9F8A - chain A; structure by X-ray diffraction, 1.56 A resolution.

Chain A:
Name: Monoglyceride lipase
Source organism: Homo sapiens
Notes: EC 3.1.1.23
UniProtKB: Q99685 (MGLL_HUMAN); residue numbers follow UniProt; this construct covers 1-303
Sequence (323 residues; each row starts with the number of its first residue; numbers below 1 keep their minus sign (Met-19 is residue -19)):
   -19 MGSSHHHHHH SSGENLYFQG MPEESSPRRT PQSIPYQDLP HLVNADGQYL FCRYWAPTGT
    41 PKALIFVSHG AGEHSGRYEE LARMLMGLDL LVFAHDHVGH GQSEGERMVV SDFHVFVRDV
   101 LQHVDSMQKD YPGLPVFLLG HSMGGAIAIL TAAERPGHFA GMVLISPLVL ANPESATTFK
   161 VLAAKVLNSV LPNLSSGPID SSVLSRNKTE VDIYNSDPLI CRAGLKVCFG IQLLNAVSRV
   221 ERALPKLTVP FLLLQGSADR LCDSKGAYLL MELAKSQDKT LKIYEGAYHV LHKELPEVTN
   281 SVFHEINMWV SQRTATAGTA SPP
Not modelled in the structure: -19 to 0, 296-303
Sequence notes: initiating methionine (-19); expression tag (-18 to 0); engineered mutation Ala36 (Lys in Q99685), Ser169 (Leu in Q99685), Ser176 (Leu in Q99685)
Metal / ion sites: Na+: Ser106, Asp110
Residues lining bound ligands: A1IA0 (6-[4-(phenylmethyl)piperidin-1-yl]carbonyl-4H-1,4-benzoxazin-3-one): Gly50, Ala51, Glu53, Arg57, His121, Ser122, Met123, Leu148, Ala151, Phe159, Ile179, Leu184, Tyr194, Leu205, Gly210, Leu213, Leu214, Val217, Leu241, His269, Val270
Curated features (UniProtKB/Swiss-Prot):
  - active site: Ser122 (Nucleophile), Asp239 (Charge relay system), His269 (Charge relay system)
  - modified residue: Thr10 (Phosphothreonine), Tyr58 (3'-nitrotyrosine)
  - mutagenesis: Tyr194 (Y194F: Does not affect ability to hydrolyze 1- or 2-monoacylglycerol), Cys201 (C201A: Does not affect ability to hydrolyze 1- or 2-monoacylglycerol), Cys208 (C208A: Does not affect ability to hydrolyze 1- or 2-monoacylglycerol), Cys242 (C242A: Reduced 1-monoacylglycerol lipase activity)
What the authors report for this chain:
  - catalytic residues: Ser122 (citing earlier work)
  - binding site for A1IA0: Ala51, Ser122, Met123
  - catalytic residues: Ala51, Met123

In short:
Ligands of chain A: compound A1IA0. The Na+ site is built by Ser106 and Asp110. Curated annotation (UniProt)
lists 3 active-site residues and 4 mutagenesis sites. The paper reports catalytic residues Ser122, Ala51 and
Met123; a binding site for A1IA0 at Ala51, Ser122 and Met123.
Chain A is Monoglyceride lipase (Homo sapiens); the structure, Crystal structure of human monoacylglycerol
lipase in complex with compound 7a, was determined by X-ray diffraction (same publication as 9F8B, 9F8C and
9F8D).
